PDB entry 5Z3U | electron microscopy, 4.31 A resolution (low resolution: residue-level contacts below are approximate; hydrogen-bond / salt-bridge calls are withheld) | chains G and J of the 11 polymer chains in the assembly

# Chain G
Protein: Histone H2A
Organism: Xenopus laevis
UniProt: Q6AZJ8 (Q6AZJ8_XENLA); residues 1-129 here correspond to UniProt positions 2-130 (UniProt number = residue number + 1)
Sequence (129 residues; each row starts with the number of its first residue):
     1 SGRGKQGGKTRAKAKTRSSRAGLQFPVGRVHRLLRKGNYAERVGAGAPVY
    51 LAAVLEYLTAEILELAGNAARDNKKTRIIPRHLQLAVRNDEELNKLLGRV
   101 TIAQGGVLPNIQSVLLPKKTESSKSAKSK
Not modelled in the structure: 1-11, 119-129

# Chain J
Molecule: 167-nt DNA strand
Sequence (167 nucleotides; each row starts with the number of its first residue; numbers below 1 keep their minus sign (DA-19 is residue -19)):
   -19 ATCGTACTTCTCGACAAGCTTCAGGATGTATATATCTGACACGTGCCTGG
    31 AGACTAGGGAGTAATCCCCTTGGCGGTTAAAACGCGGGGGACAGCGCGTA
    81 CGTGCGTTTAAGCGGTGCTAGAGCTGTCTACGACCAATTGAGCGGCCTCG
   131 GCACCGGGATTCTCGAT
Not modelled in the structure: -19 to 0, 147

# How chain G and chain J interact
Contacting residue pairs - 11 pairs, chain G then chain J:
  Arg29(G) - DC123(J)
  Arg42(G) - DG112(J)
  Arg42(G) - DA113(J)
  Val43(G) - DG112(J)
  Val43(G) - DA113(J)
  Ala45(G) - DG112(J)
  Lys75(G) - DC132(J)
  Lys75(G) - DA133(J)
  Thr76(G) - DG131(J)
  Thr76(G) - DC132(J)
  Arg77(G) - DC132(J)
Other interface residues (no listed pair), chain G (9 interface residues in all): Glu41, Gly44
Other interface residues (no listed pair), chain J (7 interface residues in all): DG122

# Overview
9 residues of chain G face 7 of chain J across their interface.
Chain G is Histone H2A (Xenopus laevis) and chain J is a 167-nt DNA strand; the structure, Structure of
Snf2-nucleosome complex at shl2 in ADP BeFx state, was determined by electron microscopy together with 5Z3V,
5Z3L, 5Z3O, 6IY2 and 6IY3 from the same study.
